4LAQ - chain H; structure by X-ray diffraction, 2.80 A resolution.

# Chain H
Protein: Single chain antibody fragment scFv6H4
Source organism: Mus musculus
Notes: antibody fragment or engineered binder
Sequence (249 residues; each row starts with the number of its first residue; a row labelled like 119A-119L holds insertion residues (119A, then the next letters in order)):
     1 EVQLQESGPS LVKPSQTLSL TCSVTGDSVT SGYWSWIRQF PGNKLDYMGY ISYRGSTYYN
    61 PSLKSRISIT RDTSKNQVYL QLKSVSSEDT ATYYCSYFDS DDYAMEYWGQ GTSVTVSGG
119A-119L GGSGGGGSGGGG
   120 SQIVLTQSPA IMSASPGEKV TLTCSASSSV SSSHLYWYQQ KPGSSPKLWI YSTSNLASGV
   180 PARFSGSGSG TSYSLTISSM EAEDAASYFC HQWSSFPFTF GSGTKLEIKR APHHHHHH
Not modelled in the structure: 1-15, 119A-119L
Disulfide bonds: Cys-22/Cys-95, Cys-143/Cys-209
Metal / ion sites: Ni2+: His-232, His-234
Ligand contacts: D-malate (MLT): His-232, His-233, His-234, His-235, His-236

# Overview
Chain H binds D-malate. His-232 and His-234 form the Ni2+ site.
Chain H is Single chain antibody fragment scFv6H4 (Mus musculus); the structure, Crystal structure of a
therapeutic single chain antibody in the free form, was determined by X-ray diffraction together with 4LAR and
4LAS from the same study.
